PDB entry 6NY6 | X-ray diffraction, 3.74 A resolution | chains A and T of the 23 polymer chains in the assembly

Chain A:
Molecule: 16S rRNA
From: Thermus thermophilus HB8
Sequence (1523 nucleotides; row label = number of the first residue in the row; note: 46 numbers in that range are skipped by the numbering (no residue carries them; nothing is unmodelled there); a row labelled like 190A-190L holds insertion residues (190A, then the next letters in order); numbering starts at 0):
     0 UUUGUUGGAG AGUUUGAUCC UGGCUCAGGG UGAACGCUGG CGGCGUGCCU AAGACAUGCA
    60 AGUCGUGCGG G
    73 CCGCGGGGUU UU
    88 ACUCCG
    95 UGGUC
   101 AGCGGCGGAC GGGUGAGUAA CGCGUGGGU
  129A G
   130 ACCUACCCGG AAGAGGGGGA CAACCCGGGG AAACUCGGGC UAAUCCCCCA UGUGGACCCG
   190 C
190A-190L CCCUUGGGGUGU
   191 GUCCAAAGGG CUUU
   216 GCCCGCUUCC GGAUGGGCCC GCGUCCCAUC AGCUAGUUGG UGGGGUAAUG GCCCACCAAG
   276 GCGACGACGG GUAGCCGGUC UGAGAGGAUG GCCGGCCACA GGGGCACUGA GACACGGGCC
   336 CCACUCCUAC GGGAGGCAGC AGUUAGGAAU CUUCCGCAAU GGGCGCAAGC CUGACGGAGC
   396 GACGCCGCUU GGAGGAAGAA GCCCUUCGGG GUGUAAACUC CUGAA
   442 CCCGGGACGA AACCCCCGAC GA
   474 GGGGACUGAC GGUACCGGG
   494 GUAAUAGCGC CGGCCAACUC CGUGCCAGCA GCCGCGGUAA UACGGAGGGC GCGAGCGUUA
   554 CCCGGAUUCA CUGGGCGUAA AGGGCGUGUA GGCGGCCUGG GGCGUCCCAU GUGAAAGACC
   614 ACGGCUCAAC CGUGGGGGAG CGUGGGAUAC GCUCAGGCUA GACGGUGGGA GAGGGUGGUG
   674 GAAUUCCCGG AGUAGCGGUG AAAUGCGCAG AUACCGGGAG GAACGCCGAU GGCGAAGGCA
   734 GCCACCUGGU CCACCCGUGA CGCUGAGGCG CGAAAGCGUG GGGAGCAAAC CGGAUUAGAU
   794 ACCCGGGUAG UCCACGCCCU AAACGAUGCG CGCUAGGUCU CUGGGUCU
   848 CCUGGGGGCC GAAGCUAACG CGUUAAGCGC GCCGCCUGGG GAGUACGGCC GCAAGGCUGA
   908 AACUCAAAGG AAUUGACGGG GGCCCGCACA AGCGGUGGAG CAUGUGGUUU AAUUCGAAGC
   968 AACGCGAAGA ACCUUACCAG GCCUUGACAU GCUAGG
 1003A G
  1004 AACCCGGGUG AAAGCCUGGG GUGCCCC
1030A-1030D GCGA
  1031 GGGGAGCCCU AGCACAGGUG CUGCAUGGCC GUCGUCAGCU CGUGCCGUGA GGUGUUGGGU
  1091 UAAGUCCCGC AACGAGCGCA ACCCCCGCCG UUAGUUGCCA GCGGUUCGGC CGGGCACUCU
  1151 AACGGGACUG CCCGCGAAA
  1171 GCGGGAGGAA GGAGGGGACG ACGUCUGGUC AGCAUGGCCC UUACGGCCUG GGCGACACAC
  1231 GUGCUACAAU GCCCACUACA AAGCGAUGCC ACCCGGCAAC GGGGAGCUAA UCGCAAAAAG
  1291 GUGGGCCCAG UUCGGAUUGG GGUCUGCAAC CCGACCCCAU GAAGCCGGAA UCGCUAGUAA
  1351 UCGCGGAUCA G
 1361A C
  1362 CAUGCCGCGG UGAAUACGUU CCCGGGCCUU GUACACACCG CCCGUCACGC CAUGGGAGCG
  1422 GGCUCUACCC GAAGUCGCCG GG
  1446 AGCCUACGGG
  1459 CAGGCGCCGA GGGUAGGGCC CGUGACUGGG GCGAAGUCGU AACAAGGUAG CUGUACCGGA
  1519 AGGUGCGGCU GGAUCA
1534A-1534E CCUCC
  1539 CUUUCU
Disordered / not traced: 0-4, 1534A-1534E
Modified positions: PSU (pseudouridine-5'-monophosphate) at position 1540; PSU (pseudouridine-5'-monophosphate) at position 1541
Metal / ion sites: Mg2+ site 1 near U5 (its only coordinating residue here); Mg2+ site 2 near G7 (its only coordinating residue here); Mg2+ site 3: G11, U12, G22; Mg2+ site 4 near G21 (its only coordinating residue here); Mg2+ site 5 near G38 (its only coordinating residue here); Mg2+ site 6: C48, U114, G115; Mg2+ site 7 near A53 (its only coordinating residue here); Mg2+ site 8: G111, G112; Mg2+ site 9: A116, G117, G289; Mg2+ site 10: G124, U125, G236; Mg2+ site 11: U133, U229, G230; Mg2+ site 12 near A151 (its only coordinating residue here); 93 more Mg2+ sites not listed

Chain T:
Protein: 30S ribosomal protein S20
From: Thermus thermophilus HB8
UniProt: P80380 (RS20_THET8); residues 1-106 here = UniProt positions 1-106
Chain sequence (106 residues; numbered 1 to 106; the number before each row is that of its first residue):
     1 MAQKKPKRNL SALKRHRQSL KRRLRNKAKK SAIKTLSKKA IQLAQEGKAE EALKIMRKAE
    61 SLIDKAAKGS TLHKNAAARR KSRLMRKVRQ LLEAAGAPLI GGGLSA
Disordered / not traced: 1-7

Chain A / chain T interface:
Pairs across the interface - 87 pairs, chain A then chain T:
  G61(A) - Leu10(T)  phosphate contact
  G102(A) - Arg17(T)  salt bridge to the phosphate
  C103(A) - Lys14(T)  phosphate contact
  C103(A) - Arg17(T)  salt bridge to the phosphate
  G104(A) - Lys14(T)  hydrogen bond to the base
  G104(A) - Gln18(T)  phosphate contact
  G105(A) - Gln18(T)  phosphate contact
  G105(A) - Arg22(T)  salt bridge to the phosphate
  C106(A) - Arg15(T)  base contact
  G107(A) - Arg15(T)  hydrogen bond to the base
  G108(A) - Arg15(T)  base contact
  C131(A) - Asn75(T)  phosphate contact
  C132(A) - Lys74(T)  phosphate contact
  C132(A) - Asn75(T)  phosphate contact
  U133(A) - Lys74(T)  phosphate contact
  C174(A) - Arg25(T)  sugar contact
  C175(A) - Arg25(T)  sugar contact
  C175(A) - Lys29(T)  phosphate contact
  C176(A) - Lys29(T)  salt bridge to the phosphate
  C177(A) - Lys65(T)  salt bridge to the phosphate
  C178(A) - Lys65(T)  salt bridge to the phosphate
  A185(A) - Ala78(T)  sugar contact
  A185(A) - Lys81(T)  hydrogen bond to the sugar
  C186(A) - Ala78(T)  sugar contact
  C186(A) - Lys81(T)  hydrogen bond to the sugar
  C186(A) - Ser82(T)  hydrogen bond to the phosphate
  C186(A) - Met85(T)  hydrogen bond to the sugar
  C187(A) - Ser82(T)  hydrogen bond to the phosphate
  C187(A) - Met85(T)  sugar contact
  C187(A) - Arg89(T)  hydrogen bond to the sugar
  C187(A) - Leu104(T)  base contact
  C187(A) - Ser105(T)  hydrogen bond to the base
  C188(A) - Arg89(T)  hydrogen bond to the sugar
  C188(A) - Ser105(T)  sugar contact
  U190L(A) - Ser105(T)  hydrogen bond to the base
  G191(A) - Gly101(T)  hydrogen bond to the sugar
  G191(A) - Gly102(T)  sugar contact
  G191(A) - Gly103(T)  hydrogen bond to the sugar
  G191(A) - Leu104(T)  sugar contact
  G191(A) - Ser105(T)  hydrogen bond to the base
  U192(A) - Arg57(T)  phosphate contact
  U192(A) - Glu60(T)  hydrogen bond to the sugar
  U192(A) - Gly102(T)  sugar contact
  U192(A) - Gly103(T)  hydrogen bond to the sugar
  C193(A) - Arg57(T)  sugar contact
  C193(A) - Glu60(T)  hydrogen bond to the sugar
  C193(A) - Ser61(T)  phosphate contact
  C193(A) - Asp64(T)  hydrogen bond to the sugar
  C194(A) - Ser61(T)  phosphate contact
  C194(A) - Asp64(T)  sugar contact
  C194(A) - Lys65(T)  phosphate contact
  C194(A) - Lys68(T)  phosphate contact
  A195(A) - Lys65(T)  salt bridge to the phosphate
  A195(A) - Lys68(T)  salt bridge to the phosphate
  A196(A) - Lys68(T)  salt bridge to the phosphate
  G258(A) - Arg86(T)  salt bridge to the phosphate
  G259(A) - Arg83(T)  salt bridge to the phosphate
  G260(A) - Arg83(T)  salt bridge to the phosphate
  U261(A) - Arg79(T)  salt bridge to the phosphate
  U261(A) - Arg80(T)  salt bridge to the phosphate
  U261(A) - Arg83(T)  hydrogen bond to the base
  A262(A) - Lys74(T)  sugar contact
  A262(A) - Asn75(T)  hydrogen bond to the sugar
  A262(A) - Ala76(T)  phosphate contact
  A263(A) - Arg79(T)  salt bridge to the phosphate
  C322(A) - Arg23(T)  sugar contact
  U323(A) - Ser19(T)  sugar contact
  U323(A) - Arg22(T)  phosphate contact
  U323(A) - Arg23(T)  sugar contact
  U323(A) - Asn26(T)  hydrogen bond to the phosphate
  G324(A) - Arg22(T)  phosphate contact
  G324(A) - Asn26(T)  hydrogen bond to the phosphate
  G324(A) - Ser70(T)  phosphate contact
  A325(A) - Ser70(T)  hydrogen bond to the phosphate
  G332(A) - Leu10(T)  phosphate contact
  G332(A) - His16(T)  sugar contact
  G333(A) - His16(T)  hydrogen bond to the sugar
  U1436(A) - Arg23(T)  salt bridge to the phosphate
  C1437(A) - Lys30(T)  salt bridge to the phosphate
  G1441(A) - Lys34(T)  base contact
  G1454(A) - Thr35(T)  phosphate contact
  G1455(A) - Ala28(T)  sugar contact
  G1455(A) - Ser31(T)  phosphate contact
  G1455(A) - Thr35(T)  phosphate contact
  C1459(A) - Lys27(T)  salt bridge to the phosphate
  C1459(A) - Ala28(T)  phosphate contact
  C1459(A) - Ser31(T)  hydrogen bond to the phosphate
Other interface residues (no listed pair), chain A (50 interface residues in all): A60, C150, U223, C1439, G1453
Other interface residues (no listed pair), chain T (46 interface residues in all): Lys21, Leu24, Ala32, Leu36

Summary:
50 residues of chain A and 46 residues of chain T are in contact, with 25 hydrogen bonds and 18 salt bridges.
Polar contacts include G104(A)-Lys14(T), G107(A)-Arg15(T) and C187(A)-Ser105(T). G11(A), U12(A) and G22(A)
coordinate Mg2+ site 3.
Chain A is 16S rRNA and chain T is 30S ribosomal protein S20, both from Thermus thermophilus HB8; the
structure, Structure of dimeric Escherichia coli toxin YoeB bound to the Thermus thermophilus 30S ribosome,
was determined by X-ray diffraction.
